2XN9 - chains C and F of the 6 polymer chains in the assembly; structure by X-ray diffraction, 2.30 A resolution.

Chain C:
Protein: Enterotoxin H
From: Staphylococcus aureus
UniProtKB: P0A0M0 (ETXH_STAAU); residues 1-217 here correspond to UniProt positions 25-241 (UniProt number = residue number + 24)
Sequence (217 residues; row label = number of the first residue in the row):
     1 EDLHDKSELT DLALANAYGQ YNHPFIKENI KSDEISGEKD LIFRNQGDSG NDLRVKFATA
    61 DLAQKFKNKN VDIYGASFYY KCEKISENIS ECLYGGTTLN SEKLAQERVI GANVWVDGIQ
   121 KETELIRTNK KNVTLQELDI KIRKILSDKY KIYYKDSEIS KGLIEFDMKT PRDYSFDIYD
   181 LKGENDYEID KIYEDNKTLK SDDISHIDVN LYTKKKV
Disordered / not traced: 216-217
UniProt features mapped onto this chain:
  - binding site (Zn(2+)): Asp167, His206, Asp208
Cystine bridges: Cys82-Cys92
Metal / ion sites: Na+: His23, Ser77
Reported in the primary citation:
  - Na+ coordination: His23, Ser77

Chain F:
Protein: Hemagglutinin
UniProtKB: A8CDU0 (A8CDU0_9INFA); residues 1-13 here correspond to UniProt positions 59-71 (UniProt number = residue number + 58)
Sequence (13 residues; each row starts with the number of its first residue):
     1 PKYVKQNTLK LAT

Chain C / chain F interface:
Contacting residue pairs (7; chain C residue first):
  Asn113(C) - Val4(F)
  Trp115(C) - Lys2(F)
  Trp115(C) - Val4(F)  hydrophobic
  Gln120(C) - Val4(F)
  Gln120(C) - Lys5(F)  hydrogen bond (side chain-backbone)
  Gln120(C) - Asn7(F)
  Asn210(C) - Lys2(F)  hydrogen bond
Interface residues without a listed pair, chain C (5 interface residues in all): Gly118
Interface residues without a listed pair, chain F (5 interface residues in all): Tyr3

Overview:
The chain C/chain F interface involves 5 residues from each chain, with 2 hydrogen bonds. Among the polar
pairs are Gln120(C)-Lys5(F) and Asn210(C)-Lys2(F). The Na+ site is built by His23(C) and Ser77(C). Curated
annotation (UniProt) lists 3 Zn2+-binding residues on chain C. The paper reports Na+ coordination by His23(C)
and Ser77(C).
Chain C is Enterotoxin H (Staphylococcus aureus) and chain F is Hemagglutinin; the structure, Crystal
structure of the ternary complex between human T cell receptor, staphylococcal enterotoxin H and human ...,
was determined by X-ray diffraction together with 2XNA from the same study.
